5TIL - chains G and H of the 5 polymer chains in the assembly; structure by X-ray diffraction, 2.83 A resolution.

Chain G:
Protein: alpha chain of P14 T cell receptor
From: Mus musculus
Sequence (205 residues; each row starts with the number of its first residue):
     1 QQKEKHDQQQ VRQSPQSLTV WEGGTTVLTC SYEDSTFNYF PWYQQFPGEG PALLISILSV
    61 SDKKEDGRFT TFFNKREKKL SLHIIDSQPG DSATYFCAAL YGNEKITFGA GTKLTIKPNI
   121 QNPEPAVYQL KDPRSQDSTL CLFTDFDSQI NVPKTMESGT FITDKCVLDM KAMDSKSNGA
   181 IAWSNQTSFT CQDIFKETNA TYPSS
Unresolved in the structure: 1-6, 121-205
Disulfide bonds: Cys30-Cys97

Chain H:
Protein: Beta chain of murine T cell receptor P14
From: Mus musculus
Sequence (238 residues; each row starts with the number of its first residue):
     1 AVTQSPRSKV AVTGGKVTLS CHQTNNHDYM YWYRQDTGHG LRLIHYSYVA DSTEKGDIPD
    61 GYKASRPSQE NFSLILELAS LSQTAVYFCA SSDAGGRNTL YFGAGTRLSV LEDLRNVTPP
   121 KVSLFEPSKA EIANKQKATL VCLARGFFPD HVELSWWVNG KEVHSGVCTD PQAYKESNYS
   181 YSLSSRLRVS ATFWHNPRNH FRCQVQFHGL SEEDKWPEGS PKPVTQNISA EAWGRADC
Unresolved in the structure: 191-192, 216-219, 237-238
Disulfide bonds: Cys21-Cys89, Cys142-Cys203

Chain G / chain H interface:
Residue-residue contacts (36; chain G residue first):
  Gln16(G) with His39(H)
  Asn38(G) with Arg97(H), hydrogen bond
  Tyr39(G) with Arg97(H)
  Tyr43(G) with Thr99(H); Leu100(H), hydrogen bond (side chain-backbone); Phe102(H), hydrophobic
  Gln45(G) with Gln35(H), hydrogen bond; Phe88(H)
  Gly48(G) with Ala104(H)
  Glu49(G) with Ala104(H)
  Gly50(G) with Phe88(H); Gly103(H); Ala104(H)
  Pro51(G) with Leu41(H), hydrophobic; Phe102(H)
  Leu53(G) with Thr99(H)
  Leu58(G) with Arg97(H)
  Thr94(G) with Gly38(H)
  Phe96(G) with Gln35(H); Gly40(H); Leu41(H), hydrophobic
  Leu100(G) with Arg97(H)
  Gly102(G) with Arg97(H), hydrogen bond (backbone-side chain)
  Asn103(G) with Gly96(H)
  Lys105(G) with Leu43(H); Tyr46(H)
  Ile106(G) with Tyr33(H)
  Phe108(G) with Tyr33(H); Leu41(H), hydrophobic; Phe102(H), hydrophobic
  Ala110(G) with His39(H); Gly40(H), hydrogen bond (backbone-backbone)
  Gly111(G) with His39(H), hydrogen bond (backbone-side chain)
  Lys113(G) with Thr37(H), hydrogen bond (side chain-backbone); Gly38(H); His39(H)
Also at the interface, not in a pair above, chain G (24 interface residues in all): Pro47, Gly109
Also at the interface, not in a pair above, chain H (19 interface residues in all): Gly95, Pro171

Overview:
Chain G and chain H form an interface of 24 and 19 residues respectively; the contacts include 7 hydrogen
bonds. Among the polar pairs are Asn38(G)-Arg97(H), Tyr43(G)-Leu100(H) and Gln45(G)-Gln35(H).
Chain G is alpha chain of P14 T cell receptor and chain H is Beta chain of murine T cell receptor P14, both
from Mus musculus; the structure, Murine class I major histocompatibility complex H-2 Db in complex with
LCMV-derived GP33 altered peptide V3P ..., was determined by X-ray diffraction.
